6LO8 - chains A and F of the 10 polymer chains in the assembly; structure by electron microscopy, 3.83 A resolution.

# Chain A
Protein: Mitochondrial import inner membrane translocase subunit TIM22
Organism: Saccharomyces cerevisiae (strain ATCC 204508 / S288c)
Reference sequence: Q12328 (TIM22_YEAST); numbering as in UniProt (aligned over 1-206)
Sequence (206 residues; numbered 1 to 206; the number before each row is that of its first residue):
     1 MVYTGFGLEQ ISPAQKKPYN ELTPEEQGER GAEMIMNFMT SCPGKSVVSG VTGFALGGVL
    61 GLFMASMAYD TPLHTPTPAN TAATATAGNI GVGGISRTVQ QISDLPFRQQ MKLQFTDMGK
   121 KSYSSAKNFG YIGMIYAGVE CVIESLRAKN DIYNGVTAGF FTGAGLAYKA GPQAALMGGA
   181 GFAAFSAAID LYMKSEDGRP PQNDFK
Unresolved in the structure: 1-23, 67-119, 206
Reported in the primary citation:
  - contacts within the chain: Cys42-Cys141 (disulfide)
  - mutagenesis - K127A, E140A: decreased growth
  - mutagenesis - K127A/K169A, K127A/E140A/K169A/D190A, E140A/D190A: abolished growth

# Chain F
Protein: Mitochondrial import inner membrane translocase subunit TIM12
Organism: Saccharomyces cerevisiae (strain ATCC 204508 / S288c)
Reference sequence: P32830 (TIM12_YEAST); residue numbers follow UniProt; this construct covers 1-109
Sequence (109 residues; row label = number of the first residue in the row):
     1 MSFFLNSLRG NQEVSQEKLD VAGVQFDAMC STFNNILSTC LEKCIPHEGF GEPDLTKGEQ
    61 CCIDRCVAKM HYSNRLIGGF VQTRGFGPEN QLRHYSRFVA KEIADDSKK
Unresolved in the structure: 1-14, 99-109
Disulfide bonds: Cys40-Cys66, Cys44-Cys62
UniProt features mapped onto this chain:
  - motif: Cys40 to Cys66 (Twin CX3C motif)
  - modified residue: Ser2 (N-acetylserine)

# How chain A and chain F interact
Residue-residue contacts (15; chain A residue first):
  Ser41(A) with Lys57(F)
  Glu144(A) with Gly58(F)
  Ser145(A) with Cys61(F); Arg65(F), hydrogen bond (backbone-side chain)
  Ala148(A) with Cys62(F)
  Lys149(A) with Gly58(F)
  Asn150(A) with Thr56(F), hydrogen bond; Glu59(F)
  Asp197(A) with Gly49(F); Phe50(F); Gly51(F)
  Gly198(A) with Glu48(F); Gly49(F)
  Arg199(A) with His47(F); Glu48(F)
Also at the interface, not in a pair above, chain A (12 interface residues in all): Cys141, Leu146, Arg147
Also at the interface, not in a pair above, chain F (13 interface residues in all): Cys44

# Summary
12 residues of chain A face 13 of chain F across their interface; the contacts include 2 hydrogen bonds. Polar
contacts include Ser145(A)-Arg65(F) and Asn150(A)-Thr56(F). From the paper: K127A/K169A,
K127A/E140A/K169A/D190A and E140A/D190A of chain A abolish growth; contacts within the chain involving
Cys42(A) and Cys141(A); 5 substitutions were tested in all.
Chain A is Mitochondrial import inner membrane translocase subunit TIM22 and chain F is Mitochondrial import
inner membrane translocase subunit TIM12, both from Saccharomyces cerevisiae (strain ATCC 204508 / S288c); the
structure, Cryo-EM structure of the TIM22 complex from yeast, was determined by electron microscopy.
